PDB entry 4F08 | X-ray diffraction, 2.82 A resolution | chain A

[Chain A]
Molecule: Tyrosine-protein kinase JAK2
From: Homo sapiens
Notes: EC 2.7.10.2
UniProtKB: O60674 (JAK2_HUMAN); residues 833-1132 here = UniProt positions 833-1132
Amino-acid sequence (302 residues; row label = number of the first residue in the row):
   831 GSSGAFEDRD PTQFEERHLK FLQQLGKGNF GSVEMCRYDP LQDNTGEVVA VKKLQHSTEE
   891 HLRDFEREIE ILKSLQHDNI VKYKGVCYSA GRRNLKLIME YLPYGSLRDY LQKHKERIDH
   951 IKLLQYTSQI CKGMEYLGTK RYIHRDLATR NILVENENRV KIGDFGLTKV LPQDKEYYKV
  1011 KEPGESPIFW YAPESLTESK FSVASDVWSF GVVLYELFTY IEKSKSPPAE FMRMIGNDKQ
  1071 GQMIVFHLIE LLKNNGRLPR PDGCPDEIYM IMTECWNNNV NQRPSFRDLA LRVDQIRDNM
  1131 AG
Unresolved in the structure: 831-842
Modified residues: Y1007 (o-phosphotyrosine; PTR); Y1008 (o-phosphotyrosine; PTR)
Differences from the reference sequence: expression tag (831-832)
Residues lining bound ligands: 1RS (1-(piperidin-4-yl)-1,6-dihydroimidazo[4,5-d]pyrrolo[2,3-b]pyridine): L855, G856, V863, A880, V911, M929, E930, Y931, L932, G935, S936, R980, N981, L983, G993, D994
Swiss-Prot annotation at these positions:
  - active site: D976 (Proton acceptor)
  - binding site (ATP): L855 to V863, K882
  - modified residue (Phosphotyrosine): Y868, Y966, Y972, Y1007, Y1008
  - mutagenesis: K882 (K882E: Loss of ability to up-regulate potassium voltage-gated channel activity of KCNA3)

[Summary]
Bound to chain A: compound 1RS. Curated annotation (UniProt) lists active-site residue D976, 10 ATP-binding
residues and one mutagenesis site.
Chain A is Tyrosine-protein kinase JAK2 (Homo sapiens); the structure, Discovery and Optimization of C-2
Methyl Imidazo-pyrrolopyridines as Potent and Orally Bioavailable JAK1 Inhibitors with Selectivity ..., was
determined by X-ray diffraction, deposited together with 4EHZ, 4EI4 and 4F09.
